PDB entry 8W7A | electron microscopy, 3.77 A resolution | chains A and B

Chain A (and B):
Name: Protein kinase domain-containing protein
Organism: Streptococcus pneumoniae
Notes: chain B of this document is another copy of the same molecule, construct and numbering; everything in this record applies to it too
Reference sequence: A0A2U3S0J5 (A0A2U3S0J5_STREE); numbering as in UniProt (aligned over 4-869)
Amino-acid sequence (866 residues; numbered 4 to 869; the number before each row is that of its first residue):
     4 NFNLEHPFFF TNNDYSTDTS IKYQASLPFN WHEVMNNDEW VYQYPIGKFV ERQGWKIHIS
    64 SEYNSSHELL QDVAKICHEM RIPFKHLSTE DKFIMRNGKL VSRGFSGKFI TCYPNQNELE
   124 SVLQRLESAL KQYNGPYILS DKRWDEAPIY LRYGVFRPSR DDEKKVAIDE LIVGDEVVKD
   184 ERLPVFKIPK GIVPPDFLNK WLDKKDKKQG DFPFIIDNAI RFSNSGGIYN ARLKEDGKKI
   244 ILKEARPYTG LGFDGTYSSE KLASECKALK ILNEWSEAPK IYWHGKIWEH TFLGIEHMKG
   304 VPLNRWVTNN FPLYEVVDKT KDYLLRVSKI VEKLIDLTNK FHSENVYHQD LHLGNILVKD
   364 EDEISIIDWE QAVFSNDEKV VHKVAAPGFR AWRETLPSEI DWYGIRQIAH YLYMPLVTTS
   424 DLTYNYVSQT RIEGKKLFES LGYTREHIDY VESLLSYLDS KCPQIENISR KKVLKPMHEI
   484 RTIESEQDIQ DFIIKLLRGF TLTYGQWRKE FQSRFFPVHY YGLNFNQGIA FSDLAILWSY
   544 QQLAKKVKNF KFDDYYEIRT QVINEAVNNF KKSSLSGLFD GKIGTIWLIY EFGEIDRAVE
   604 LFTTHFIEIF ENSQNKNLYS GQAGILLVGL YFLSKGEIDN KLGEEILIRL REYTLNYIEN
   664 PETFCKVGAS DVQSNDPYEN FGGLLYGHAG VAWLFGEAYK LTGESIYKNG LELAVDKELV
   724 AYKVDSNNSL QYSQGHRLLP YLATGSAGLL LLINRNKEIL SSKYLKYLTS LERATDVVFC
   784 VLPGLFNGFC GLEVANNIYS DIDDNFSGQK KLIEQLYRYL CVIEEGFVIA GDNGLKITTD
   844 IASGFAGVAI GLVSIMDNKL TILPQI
Not modelled in the structure: 118-120, 143-145, 155-214, 218-221, 234-240, 553-555, 671-674 (chain B: 154-156, 161-198, 206-219, 238-239, 553-555, 671-672)
Construct notes: conflict Ala28 (Val in A0A2U3S0J5)
What the authors report for this chain:
  - conformationally variable residues (order/disorder transition): Arg160 to Asp199, Leu205 to Asp220, Lys237 to Gly240
  - specificity-determining residues: His300 (proposed by the authors, not directly observed)
  - mutagenesis - H61F, K88A, R224A, H522A, D835A: abolished catalytic activity
  - mutagenesis - R224A, D353A, D371A/E373A: decreased catalytic activity (GTPase activity)
  - catalytic residues: Asp353 (citing earlier work)
  - catalytic residues: Lys111, Tyr116, Asp144 (by similarity / conservation)
  - catalytic residues: His61, Lys88 (proposed by the authors, not directly observed)
  - mutagenesis - H61F: unchanged catalytic activity (GTP hydrolysis)
  - mutagenesis - K88A: decreased catalytic activity (GTP hydrolysis)
  - mutagenesis - H35A, H61A: increased catalytic activity
  - catalytic residues: His522, Asp835
  - mutagenesis - R106A, F215A, F225A, W291A, H293A: decreased catalytic activity
  - mutagenesis - E36A/K475A, E827A: unchanged binding to Protein kinase domain-containing protein (chain A)
  - mutagenesis - H35A: decreased stability

Chain A / chain B interface:
Residue-residue contacts - 44 pairs, chain A then chain B:
  Thr22(A) with Thr22(B)
  Gln27(A) with Ile471(B)
  Ala28(A) with Ile471(B)
  Ser29(A) with Glu469(B); Asn470(B), hydrogen bond (side chain-backbone); Ile471(B)
  Leu30(A) with Lys475(B)
  Phe32(A) with Lys478(B)
  His35(A) with Glu827(B), salt bridge
  Glu36(A) with Lys475(B), salt bridge
  Val37(A) with Glu827(B)
  Met38(A) with Lys512(B), hydrogen bond (backbone-side chain)
  Asn39(A) with Lys512(B), hydrogen bond
  Gln74(A) with Arg396(B)
  Lys78(A) with Glu469(B), salt bridge
  Arg396(A) with Gln74(B)
  Glu469(A) with Ser29(B), hydrogen bond; Lys78(B), salt bridge
  Asn470(A) with Ala28(B); Ser29(B); Leu30(B)
  Ile471(A) with Gln27(B); Ala28(B)
  Ser472(A) with Gln27(B)
  Arg473(A) with Gln27(B); Glu36(B)
  Lys475(A) with Gln27(B); Ala28(B); Leu30(B); Glu36(B), salt bridge; Gln46(B)
  Val476(A) with Glu36(B)
  Lys478(A) with Phe32(B), hydrogen bond (side chain-backbone); Asn33(B); Trp34(B), hydrogen bond (side chain-backbone)
  Pro479(A) with Phe32(B)
  His481(A) with Phe32(B)
  Glu482(A) with Phe32(B)
  Lys512(A) with Met38(B)
  Ile826(A) with His35(B)
  Glu827(A) with His35(B); Tyr47(B), hydrogen bond; Ile49(B); Gly50(B)
Also at the interface, not in a pair above, chain A (30 interface residues in all): Leu505, Gln509
Also at the interface, not in a pair above, chain B (30 interface residues in all): Tyr26, Asn39, Pro48, Val476, Gln509
Interface features reported in the paper:
  - hot spots on chain A (mutagenesis) - H35A, H35D: decreased binding to another copy of this molecule

In short:
Chain A and chain B each contribute 30 residues to their interface, with 7 hydrogen bonds and 5 salt bridges.
Polar pairs include His35(A)-Glu827(B), Glu36(A)-Lys475(B) and Lys78(A)-Glu469(B). From the paper: catalytic
residues Asp353(A), Lys111(A) and Tyr116(A) among others; H61F, K88A and R224A of chain A, among others,
abolish catalytic activity; 17 substitutions were tested in all.
Both chains are Protein kinase domain-containing protein (Streptococcus pneumoniae). Entry 8W7A (Cryo-EM
structure of ClassIII Lanthipeptide modification enzyme PneKC in the presence of GTP) was determined by
electron microscopy together with 8W7J and 8WGO from the same study.
